4A12 - chains A and F of the 6 polymer chains in the assembly; structure by X-ray diffraction, 3.15 A resolution.

== Chain A ==
Molecule: Transcription factor fapr
Organism: Staphylococcus aureus
UniProt: D6UB50 (D6UB50_STAAU); residues 1-190 here = UniProt positions 1-190
Amino-acid sequence (190 residues; row label = number of the first residue in the row):
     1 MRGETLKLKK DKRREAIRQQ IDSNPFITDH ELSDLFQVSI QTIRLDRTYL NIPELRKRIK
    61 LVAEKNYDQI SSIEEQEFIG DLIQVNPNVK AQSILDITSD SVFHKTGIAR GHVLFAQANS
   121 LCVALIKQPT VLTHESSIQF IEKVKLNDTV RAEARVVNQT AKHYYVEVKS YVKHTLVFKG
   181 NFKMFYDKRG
Disordered / not traced: 1-6
Modified / non-standard residues: Mse1 (selenomethionine); Mse184 (selenomethionine; parent Met)
Reported in the primary citation:
  - self-association interface (contacts with another copy of this molecule); pairs are residue here / residue on that copy: Ser23-Tyr67 (backbone contact), Phe26, Ile59, Val62, Ala63
  - binding site for Fapr promoter (chain F): Lys10, Arg13, Gln41, Arg56
  - conformationally variable residues: Ile70, Phe78, Leu82, Ile83, Val85, Ile94, Val123
  - mutagenesis - R110A: decreased growth
  - mutagenesis - G111V/L132W: abolished growth

== Chain F ==
Molecule: Fapr promoter
Sequence (40 nucleotides; numbered 1 to 40; the number before each row is that of its first residue):
     1 GCCAATTATA TACTACTATT AGTACCTAGT CTTAATTCCG
Construct notes: cloning artifact (1-3, 38-40)

== Chain A / chain F interface ==
Contacting residue pairs - 12 pairs, chain A then chain F:
  Thr28(A) with DG29(F), phosphate contact
  Asp29(A) with DG29(F), hydrogen bond to the phosphate
  Arg44(A) with DG29(F), hydrogen bond to the phosphate; DT30(F), phosphate contact
  Arg47(A) with DG29(F), sugar contact; DT30(F), salt bridge to the phosphate
  Glu54(A) with DG29(F), phosphate contact; DT30(F), phosphate contact
  Leu55(A) with DA28(F), sugar contact; DG29(F), hydrogen bond to the phosphate
  Arg56(A) with DT27(F), hydrogen bond to the base; DA28(F), hydrogen bond to the base
Other interface residues (no listed pair), chain A (8 interface residues in all): Lys9
Other interface residues (no listed pair), chain F (5 interface residues in all): DG40

== Overview ==
8 residues of chain A face 5 of chain F across their interface, with 5 hydrogen bonds and 1 salt bridge. Polar
contacts include Arg56(A)-DT27(F), Arg56(A)-DA28(F) and Asp29(A)-DG29(F). From the paper: a binding site for
Fapr promoter (chain F) at Lys10(A), Arg13(A) and Gln41(A) among others; R110A of chain A reduces growth.
Here chain A is Transcription factor fapr (Staphylococcus aureus) and chain F is Fapr promoter. Entry 4A12
(Structure of the global transcription regulator FapR from Staphylococcus aureus in complex with DNA operator)
was determined by X-ray diffraction, deposited together with 4A0X, 4A0Y and 4A0Z.
